Entry 9FRE (electron microscopy, 2.19 A resolution); this record covers chains B and C of the 5 polymer chains in the assembly.

[Chain B (and C)]
Protein: Gamma-aminobutyric acid receptor subunit rho-1
Organism: Homo sapiens
Notes: chain C of this document is another copy of the same molecule, construct and numbering; everything in this record applies to it too
UniProtKB: P24046 (GBRR1_HUMAN); numbering as in UniProt (aligned over 1-479)
Amino-acid sequence (479 residues; numbered 1 to 479; the number before each row is that of its first residue):
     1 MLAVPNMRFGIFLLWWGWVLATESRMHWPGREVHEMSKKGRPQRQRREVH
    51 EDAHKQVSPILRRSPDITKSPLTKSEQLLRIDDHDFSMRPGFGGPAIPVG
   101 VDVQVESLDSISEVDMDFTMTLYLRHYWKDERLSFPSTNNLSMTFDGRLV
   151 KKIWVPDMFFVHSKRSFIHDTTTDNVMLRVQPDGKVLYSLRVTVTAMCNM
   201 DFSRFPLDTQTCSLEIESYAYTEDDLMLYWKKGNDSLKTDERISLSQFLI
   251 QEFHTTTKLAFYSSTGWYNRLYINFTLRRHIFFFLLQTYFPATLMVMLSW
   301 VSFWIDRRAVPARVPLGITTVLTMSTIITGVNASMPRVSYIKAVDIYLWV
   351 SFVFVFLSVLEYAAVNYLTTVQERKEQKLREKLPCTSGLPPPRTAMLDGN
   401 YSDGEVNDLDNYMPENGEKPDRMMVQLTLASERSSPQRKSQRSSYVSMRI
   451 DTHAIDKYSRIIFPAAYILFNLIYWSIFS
Unresolved in the structure: 1-73, 379-450
Small-molecule neighbours:
  - gaboxadol (EI7; 4,5,6,7-tetrahydro-[1,2]oxazolo[5,4-c]pyridin-3-one), molecule 1: Tyr123, Arg125, Met177, Ser189
  - gaboxadol (EI7), molecule 2: Phe159, Glu217, Ser218, Tyr219, Tyr262, Ser264, Thr265, Tyr268
UniProt features mapped onto this chain:
  - binding site (4-aminobutanoate): Arg125, Ser189, Glu217
  - glycosylation (N-linked (GlcNAc...) asparagine): Asn140, Asn234, Asn274
Reported in the primary citation:
  - binding site for gaboxadol: Arg125, Ser189, Tyr219, Tyr262, Ser264, Thr265, Tyr268
  - mutagenesis - S264DEL: decreased signaling in response to gaboxadol

[Interface between chain B and chain C]
Contacting residue pairs - 65 pairs, chain B then chain C:
  Asp85(B) with Lys74(C); Ser75(C), hydrogen bond (side chain-backbone)
  Ser87(B) with Ser75(C), hydrogen bond
  Val114(B) with Ser246(C)
  Asp115(B) with Ser110(C)
  Met158(B) with Thr171(C); Thr172(C), hydrogen bond (backbone-backbone)
  Phe159(B) with Thr171(C); Asn175(C)
  Val161(B) with Glu106(C)
  His162(B) with Glu106(C), hydrogen bond (backbone-side chain); Arg191(C); Asp240(C), salt bridge
  Ser163(B) with Arg191(C), hydrogen bond (backbone-side chain)
  Lys164(B) with Asp109(C); Phe167(C); His169(C)
  Ser166(B) with Thr171(C)
  Val192(B) with Thr171(C)
  Met197(B) with Ser107(C)
  Asn199(B) with Arg242(C), hydrogen bond (side chain-backbone); Ser244(C), hydrogen bond
  Tyr219(B) with Asn175(C), hydrogen bond (side chain-backbone); Val176(C); Met177(C), hydrophobic; Ser189(C); Leu190(C); Arg191(C)
  Ala220(B) with Arg179(C), hydrogen bond (backbone-side chain)
  Thr265(B) with Arg179(C)
  Val310(B) with Ala312(C), hydrophobic
  Val314(B) with Ala312(C); Leu316(C), hydrophobic
  Ile318(B) with Leu298(C), hydrophobic; Leu316(C), hydrophobic; Thr319(C); Thr320(C)
  Leu322(B) with Leu322(C), hydrophobic; Thr323(C); Thr326(C)
  Ser325(B) with Ile327(C)
  Thr329(B) with Gly330(C)
  Asn332(B) with Gln287(C), hydrogen bond
  Arg337(B) with Gln247(C), hydrogen bond (backbone-side chain); Ser334(C), hydrogen bond (side chain-backbone)
  Val338(B) with Gln247(C)
  Ser339(B) with Gln247(C), hydrogen bond; His280(C); Phe283(C)
  Tyr340(B) with Ser246(C); Phe283(C)
  Ile341(B) with Phe283(C)
  Asp345(B) with Gln287(C)
  Trp349(B) with Leu286(C); Gln287(C); Pro291(C), hydrophobic
  Phe352(B) with Leu294(C), hydrophobic
  Phe356(B) with Leu294(C); Leu298(C), hydrophobic
  Val359(B) with Leu298(C), hydrophobic
  Ala363(B) with Val301(C), hydrophobic
  Asn366(B) with Ile305(C)
  Tyr367(B) with Trp304(C), hydrophobic
  Arg374(B) with Asp451(C); Thr452(C), hydrogen bond
Other interface residues (no listed pair), chain B (54 interface residues in all): Met116, Leu124, Lys151, Pro156, Asp157, Phe160, Arg165, Phe167, Ile168, Leu190, Ser264, Tyr268, Pro311, Val321, Val353, Leu360
Other interface residues (no listed pair), chain C (60 interface residues in all): Tyr123, Arg125, Thr144, Arg148, Asp170, Thr173, Thr193, Leu245, Phe282, Phe284, Phe290, Met295, Asp306, Pro311, Met335, Pro336

[Overview]
54 residues of chain B and 60 residues of chain C are in contact; the contacts include 14 hydrogen bonds and 1
salt bridge. Polar pairs include His162(B)-Asp240(C), Asp85(B)-Ser75(C) and Ser87(B)-Ser75(C). From the paper:
a binding site for gaboxadol at Arg125(B), Ser189(B) and Tyr219(B) among others; S264DEL of chain B reduces
signaling in response to gaboxadol.
Chain B and chain C are both Gamma-aminobutyric acid receptor subunit rho-1 (Homo sapiens); the structure,
CryoEM structure of human rho1 GABAA receptor in complex with THIP, was determined by electron microscopy
(same publication as 9FRB, 9FRF, 9FRG, 9FRH and 9FRI).
